PDB entry 5VY8 | electron microscopy, 5.60 A resolution (low resolution: residue-level contacts below are approximate; hydrogen-bond / salt-bridge calls are withheld) | chains C and D of the 6 polymer chains in the assembly

Chain C (and D):
Molecule: Heat shock protein 104
Source organism: Saccharomyces cerevisiae (strain ATCC 204508 / S288c)
Notes: chain D of this document is another copy of the same molecule, construct and numbering; everything in this record applies to it too
UniProtKB: P31539 (HS104_YEAST); the author numbering skips numbers that UniProt does not, so the offset changes along the chain: 1-859 = UniProt 1-859; 862-910 = UniProt 860-908
Amino-acid sequence (908 residues; numbered 1 to 910; 2 numbers in that range are skipped by the numbering (no residue carries them; nothing is unmodelled there); the number before each row is that of its first residue):
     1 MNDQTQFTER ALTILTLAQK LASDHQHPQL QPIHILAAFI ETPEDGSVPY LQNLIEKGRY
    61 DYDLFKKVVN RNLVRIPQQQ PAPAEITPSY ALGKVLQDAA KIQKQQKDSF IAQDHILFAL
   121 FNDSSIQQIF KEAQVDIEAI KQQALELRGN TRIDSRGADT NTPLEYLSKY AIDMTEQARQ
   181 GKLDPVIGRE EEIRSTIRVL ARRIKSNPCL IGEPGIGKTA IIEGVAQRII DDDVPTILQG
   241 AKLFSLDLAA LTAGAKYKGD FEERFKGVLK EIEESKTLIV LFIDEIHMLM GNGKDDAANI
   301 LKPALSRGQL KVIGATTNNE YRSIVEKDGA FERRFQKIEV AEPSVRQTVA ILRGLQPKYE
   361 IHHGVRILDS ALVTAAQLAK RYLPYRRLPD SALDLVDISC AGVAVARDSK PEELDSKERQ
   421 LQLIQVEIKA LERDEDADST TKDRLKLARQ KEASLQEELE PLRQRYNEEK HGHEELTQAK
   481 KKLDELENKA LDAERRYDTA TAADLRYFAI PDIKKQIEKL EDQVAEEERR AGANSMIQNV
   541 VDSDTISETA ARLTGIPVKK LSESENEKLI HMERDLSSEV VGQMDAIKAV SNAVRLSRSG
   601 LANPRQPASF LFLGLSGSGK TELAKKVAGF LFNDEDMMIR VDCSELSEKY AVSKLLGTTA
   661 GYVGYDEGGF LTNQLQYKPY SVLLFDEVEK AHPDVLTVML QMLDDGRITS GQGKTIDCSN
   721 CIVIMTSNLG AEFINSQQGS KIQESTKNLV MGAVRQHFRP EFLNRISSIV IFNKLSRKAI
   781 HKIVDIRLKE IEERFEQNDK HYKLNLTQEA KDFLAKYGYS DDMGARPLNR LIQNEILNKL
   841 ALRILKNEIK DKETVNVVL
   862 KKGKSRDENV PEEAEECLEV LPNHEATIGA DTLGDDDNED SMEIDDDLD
Not modelled in the structure: 1-165, 862-873, 885-910
Ligand contacts:
  - ADP (adenosine-5'-diphosphate), molecule 1: P185, V186, I187, E213, P214, G215, I216, G217, K218, T219, A220, I351, L355, P389, D390, L393
  - ADP, molecule 2: E579, V580, V581, Q583, L615, S616, G617, S618, G619, K620, T621, E622, L775, I783, R787, A825, R826, N829
UniProt features mapped onto this chain:
  - region: D907 to D910 (Interaction surface for TPR repeats)
  - motif: N773 to K789 (Nuclear localization signal)
  - binding site (ATP): G212 to T219, G614 to T621
  - modified residue: M1 (N-acetylmethionine), S206 (Phosphoserine), S306 (Phosphoserine), T499 (Phosphothreonine), S535 (Phosphoserine)
  - cross-link (Glycyl lysine isopeptide (Lys-Gly)): K442 (interchain with G-Cter in ubiquitin), K620 (interchain with G-Cter in ubiquitin)
What the authors report for this chain:
  - mutagenesis - N728A (Kd 33nM): increased binding to ATP
  - mutagenesis - T317A (Kd > 2muM): unchanged binding to ATP
  - mutagenesis - T317A (Kd 1.4muM): decreased binding to ATPgammaS
  - mutagenesis - N728A (Kd 16-20nM): unchanged binding to ATPgammaS

Chain C / chain D interface:
Residue-residue contacts (78):
  I197(C) - V405(D)
  R198(C) - I398(D)
  R198(C) - A401(D)
  R198(C) - G402(D)
  R198(C) - V405(D)
  A201(C) - H362(D)
  A201(C) - H363(D)
  R202(C) - H362(D)
  R202(C) - H363(D)
  R202(C) - D394(D)
  R202(C) - D397(D)
  R202(C) - I398(D)
  R202(C) - A401(D)
  R203(C) - D184(D)
  R203(C) - K358(D)
  R203(C) - Y359(D)
  R203(C) - H362(D)
  R203(C) - H363(D)
  R203(C) - D397(D)
  I204(C) - D397(D)
  K205(C) - D394(D)
  K205(C) - D397(D)
  R228(C) - D408(D)
  D233(C) - D408(D)
  P235(C) - A404(D)
  P235(C) - V405(D)
  P235(C) - R407(D)
  I237(C) - H362(D)
  K258(C) - K256(D)
  E262(C) - K256(D)
  D296(C) - A253(D)
  I300(C) - L248(D)
  I300(C) - A249(D)
  I300(C) - T252(D)
  I300(C) - A253(D)
  R307(C) - L183(D)
  R307(C) - E223(D)
  R333(C) - E285(D)
  E494(C) - V426(D)
  T499(C) - K429(D)
  A503(C) - K429(D)
  A503(C) - R433(D)
  D504(C) - R433(D)
  Y507(C) - A430(D)
  Y507(C) - R433(D)
  Y507(C) - D434(D)
  Y507(C) - E435(D)
  P511(C) - E435(D)
  K515(C) - E435(D)
  N566(C) - L845(D)
  N566(C) - N847(D)
  L569(C) - L845(D)
  I570(C) - L845(D)
  N592(C) - N838(D)
  R595(C) - A841(D)
  R595(C) - L842(D)
  R595(C) - L845(D)
  L596(C) - Q833(D)
  L596(C) - L837(D)
  L596(C) - N838(D)
  L596(C) - A841(D)
  G600(C) - F795(D)
  L601(C) - A841(D)
  L601(C) - I844(D)
  Y662(C) - V663(D)
  Y662(C) - G664(D)
  D694(C) - K649(D)
  R759(C) - D642(D)
  R759(C) - S644(D)
  R759(C) - E645(D)
  R759(C) - E687(D)
  E761(C) - R640(D)
  L763(C) - R830(D)
  N764(C) - R826(D)
  N764(C) - R830(D)
  I766(C) - R830(D)
  S767(C) - R830(D)
  S767(C) - Q833(D)
Other interface residues (no listed pair), chain C (52 interface residues in all): R194, D232, V234, T236, P303, A304, Y497, A500, R506, A593, S599, S768
Other interface residues (no listed pair), chain D (54 interface residues in all): T219, R386, S409, K410, Q422, Q425, R552

In short:
52 residues of chain C and 54 residues of chain D are in contact. Chain C binds ADP. UniProt lists 16
ATP-binding residues on chain C. The paper reports that N728A of chain C increases binding to ATP; T317A of
chain C reduces binding to ATPgammaS.
Both chains are Heat shock protein 104 (Saccharomyces cerevisiae (strain ATCC 204508 / S288c)). Entry 5VY8 (S.
cerevisiae Hsp104-ADP complex) was determined by electron microscopy (same publication as 5VY9, 5VJH and
5VYA).
